8RKD - chains C and D of the 6 polymer chains in the assembly; structure by electron microscopy, 3.80 A resolution.

== Chain C (and D) ==
Molecule: Pilus assembly ATPase CpaF
Organism: Caulobacter vibrioides NA1000
Notes: chain D of this document is another copy of the same molecule, construct and numbering; everything in this record applies to it too
Reference sequence: A0A0H3CDS2 (A0A0H3CDS2_CAUVN); residues 80-501 here = UniProt positions 80-501
Sequence (423 residues; each row starts with the number of its first residue):
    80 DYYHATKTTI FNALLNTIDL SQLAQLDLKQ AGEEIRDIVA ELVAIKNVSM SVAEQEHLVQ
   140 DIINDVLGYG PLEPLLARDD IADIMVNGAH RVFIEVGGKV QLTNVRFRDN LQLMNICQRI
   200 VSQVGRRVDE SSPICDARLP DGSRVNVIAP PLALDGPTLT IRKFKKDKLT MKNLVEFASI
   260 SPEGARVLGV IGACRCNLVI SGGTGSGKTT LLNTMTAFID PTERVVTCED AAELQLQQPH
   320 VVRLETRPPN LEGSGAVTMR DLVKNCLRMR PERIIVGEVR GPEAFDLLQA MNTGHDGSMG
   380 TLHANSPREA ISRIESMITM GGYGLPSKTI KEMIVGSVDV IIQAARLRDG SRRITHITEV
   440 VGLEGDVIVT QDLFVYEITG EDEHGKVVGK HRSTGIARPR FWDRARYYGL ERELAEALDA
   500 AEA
Differences from the reference sequence: expression tag (502)
Ion coordination: Mg2+: T288 (together with ADP)
Ligand contacts: ADP (adenosine-5'-diphosphate): R217, R223, F243, L248, L253, F256, S258, G284, S285, G286, K287, T288, T289, R431
Reported in the primary citation:
  - binding site for AMP-PNP: K244, F256, K287, R431
  - binding site for ADP: R217, R223
  - catalytic residues: R347 (proposed by the authors, not directly observed)
  - conformationally variable residues (side-chain flip): H382
  - catalytic residues: E357

== Chain C / chain D interface ==
Residue-residue contacts (46):
  D162(C) - R349(D)  salt bridge
  M164(C) - R349(D)  hydrogen bond
  N166(C) - R303(D)  hydrogen bond
  N166(C) - H319(D)  hydrogen bond
  N166(C) - V321(D)
  R170(C) - P318(D)  hydrogen bond (side chain-backbone)
  F172(C) - H319(D)
  E174(C) - R349(D)  salt bridge
  V179(C) - R349(D)
  E209(C) - R326(D)  hydrogen bond (backbone-side chain)
  P212(C) - R326(D)
  I213(C) - N344(D)
  D215(C) - R347(D)
  R223(C) - R347(D)
  N225(C) - N344(D)  hydrogen bond
  N225(C) - M348(D)
  I227(C) - N344(D)
  I227(C) - M348(D)  hydrophobic
  L231(C) - E324(D)  hydrogen bond (backbone-backbone)
  L231(C) - R326(D)
  L231(C) - V336(D)  hydrophobic
  A232(C) - R322(D)
  A232(C) - L323(D)  hydrophobic
  L233(C) - R322(D)
  L233(C) - E324(D)
  D234(C) - R322(D)  salt bridge
  T237(C) - V321(D)
  T237(C) - M348(D)
  R241(C) - R347(D)  hydrogen bond (side chain-backbone)
  T283(C) - L346(D)
  T283(C) - R347(D)
  N384(C) - F364(D)
  N384(C) - Q368(D)  hydrogen bond
  S385(C) - L404(D)
  E388(C) - F364(D)
  E388(C) - L404(D)
  S391(C) - Y402(D)  hydrogen bond (side chain-backbone)
  L426(C) - N371(D)
  L426(C) - T372(D)
  L426(C) - G373(D)  hydrogen bond (backbone-backbone)
  R427(C) - N371(D)  hydrogen bond (backbone-backbone)
  R427(C) - G373(D)
  R427(C) - D375(D)
  R427(C) - G415(D)
  E460(C) - R483(D)  salt bridge
  H463(C) - Y486(D)
Other interface residues (no listed pair), chain C (37 interface residues in all): S210, P230, T239, H382, R425, D428, G429, G464
Other interface residues (no listed pair), chain D (31 interface residues in all): R217, T301, A311, V320, T325, L341

== In short ==
37 residues of chain C and 31 residues of chain D are in contact, with 12 hydrogen bonds and 4 salt bridges.
Polar contacts include D162(C)-R349(D), E174(C)-R349(D) and D234(C)-R322(D). Bound to chain C: ADP. The paper
reports catalytic residues R347(C) and E357(C); a binding site for AMP-PNP at K244(C), F256(C) and K287(C)
among others.
Chain C and chain D are both Pilus assembly ATPase CpaF (Caulobacter vibrioides NA1000); the structure,
TadA/CpaF with AMPPNP, was determined by electron microscopy, deposited together with 8RJF.
